Entry 3NM5 (X-ray diffraction, 1.80 A resolution); this record covers chains A and B.

[Chain A (and B)]
Name: MTA/SAH nucleosidase
From: Helicobacter pylori
Notes: EC 3.2.2.9; chain B of this document is another copy of the same molecule, construct and numbering; everything in this record applies to it too
Reference sequence: Q9ZMY2 (MTNN_HELPJ); residue numbers follow UniProt; this construct covers 1-230
Amino-acid sequence (230 residues; each row starts with the number of its first residue):
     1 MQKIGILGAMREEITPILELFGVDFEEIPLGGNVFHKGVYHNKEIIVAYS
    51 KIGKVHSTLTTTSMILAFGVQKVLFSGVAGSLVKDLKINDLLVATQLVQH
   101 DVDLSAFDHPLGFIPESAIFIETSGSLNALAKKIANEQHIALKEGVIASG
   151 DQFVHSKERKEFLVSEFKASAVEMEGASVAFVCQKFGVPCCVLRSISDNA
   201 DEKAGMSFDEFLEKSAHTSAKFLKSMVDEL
Unresolved in the structure: 1
Residues lining bound ligands: FMC ((1S)-1-(7-amino-1H-pyrazolo[4,3-d]pyrimidin-3-yl)-1,4-anhydro-D-ribitol): Ala-9, Met-10, Ile-52, Val-78, Ala-79, Gly-80, Gln-152, Phe-153, Val-154, Val-172, Glu-173, Met-174, Glu-175, Arg-194, Ser-197, Asp-198, Ala-200, Phe-208
What the authors report for this chain:
  - catalytic residues: Glu-13, Arg-194, Asp-198 (citing earlier work)
  - binding site for FMC: Glu-13, Glu-175, Arg-194
  - conformationally variable residues (loop rearrangement, side-chain flip): Ala-9, Met-10, Arg-194
  - contacts within the chain: Glu-13/Val-78 (hydrogen bond)
  - catalytic residues: Glu-175

[Chain A / chain B interface]
Pairs across the interface - 76 pairs, chain A then chain B:
  Leu-30(A) with Phe-186(B), hydrophobic
  Gly-31(A) with Lys-185(B); Phe-186(B)
  Gly-32(A) with Lys-185(B)
  Tyr-49(A) with Glu-116(B), hydrogen bond
  Lys-51(A) with Glu-116(B)
  Ile-52(A) with Ile-114(B)
  Lys-54(A) with Val-55(B); Asp-151(B), salt bridge
  Val-55(A) with Lys-54(B); Thr-58(B); Gln-99(B); Ser-178(B); Phe-181(B), hydrophobic
  His-56(A) with Ile-114(B); Ser-117(B); Phe-181(B)
  Thr-58(A) with Val-55(B); Thr-58(B); Leu-59(B)
  Leu-59(A) with Thr-58(B); Thr-62(B); Phe-181(B), hydrophobic; Phe-186(B), hydrophobic
  Thr-62(A) with Thr-62(B)
  Ser-63(A) with Leu-66(B); Phe-186(B)
  Leu-66(A) with Ser-63(B)
  Gln-99(A) with Val-55(B); Asp-151(B)
  Asp-101(A) with Asp-151(B); Gln-152(B), hydrogen bond (backbone-side chain)
  Val-102(A) with Asp-151(B)
  Asp-103(A) with Asp-151(B), hydrogen bond (backbone-backbone); Gln-152(B); Phe-153(B), hydrogen bond (backbone-backbone)
  Leu-104(A) with Phe-153(B), hydrophobic; Met-174(B), hydrophobic
  Ala-106(A) with Phe-153(B), hydrophobic; His-155(B)
  Phe-107(A) with Phe-153(B), hydrophobic; Gly-205(B); Phe-208(B), hydrophobic; Asp-209(B)
  Ile-114(A) with Ile-52(B); His-56(B)
  Glu-116(A) with Tyr-49(B), hydrogen bond; Lys-51(B)
  Ser-117(A) with His-56(B)
  Asp-151(A) with Lys-54(B), salt bridge; Gln-99(B); Asp-101(B); Val-102(B); Asp-103(B), hydrogen bond (backbone-backbone)
  Gln-152(A) with Asp-101(B), hydrogen bond (side chain-backbone); Asp-103(B)
  Phe-153(A) with Asp-103(B), hydrogen bond (backbone-backbone); Leu-104(B), hydrophobic; Ala-106(B), hydrophobic; Phe-107(B), hydrophobic
  His-155(A) with Ser-105(B); Ala-106(B)
  Met-174(A) with Leu-104(B), hydrophobic
  Ser-178(A) with Val-55(B)
  Phe-181(A) with Val-55(B), hydrophobic; His-56(B); Leu-59(B), hydrophobic
  Lys-185(A) with Gly-31(B); Gly-32(B); Leu-59(B)
  Phe-186(A) with Leu-30(B), hydrophobic; Gly-31(B); Ser-63(B)
  Gly-205(A) with Phe-107(B)
  Phe-208(A) with Phe-107(B), hydrophobic
  Asp-209(A) with Phe-107(B)
Interface residues without a listed pair, chain A (39 interface residues in all): Ala-67, Ser-105, Val-182
Interface residues without a listed pair, chain B (38 interface residues in all): Val-182

[Summary]
39 residues of chain A and 38 residues of chain B are in contact; the contacts include 8 hydrogen bonds and 2
salt bridges. Among the polar pairs are Lys-54(A)/Asp-151(B), Tyr-49(A)/Glu-116(B) and Asp-101(A)/Gln-152(B).
From the paper: catalytic residues Glu-13(A), Arg-194(A) and Asp-198(A) among others; a binding site for FMC
at Glu-13(A), Glu-175(A) and Arg-194(A).
Both chains are MTA/SAH nucleosidase (Helicobacter pylori). Entry 3NM5 (Helicobacter pylori MTAN complexed
with Formycin A) was determined by X-ray diffraction, deposited together with 3NM4 and 3NM6.
